7UB2 - chains K and Z of the 12 polymer chains in the assembly; structure by electron microscopy, 3.40 A resolution.

Chain K:
Molecule: RecT
Source organism: Listeria innocua Clip11262
UniProtKB: Q92FL9 (Q92FL9_LISIN); residue numbers follow UniProt; this construct covers 1-271
Sequence (274 residues; row label = number of the first residue in the row; numbers below 1 keep their minus sign (Gly-2 is residue -2)):
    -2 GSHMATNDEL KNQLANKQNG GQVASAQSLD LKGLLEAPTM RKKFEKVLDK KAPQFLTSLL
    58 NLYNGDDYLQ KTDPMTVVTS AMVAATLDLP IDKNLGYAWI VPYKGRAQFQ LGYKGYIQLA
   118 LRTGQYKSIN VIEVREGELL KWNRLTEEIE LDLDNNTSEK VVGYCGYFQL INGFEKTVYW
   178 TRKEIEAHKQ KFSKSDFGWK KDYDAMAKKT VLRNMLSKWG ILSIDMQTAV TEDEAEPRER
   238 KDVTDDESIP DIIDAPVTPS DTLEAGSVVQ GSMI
Unresolved in the structure: -2 to 33, 225-271
Construct notes: expression tag (-2 to 0)
Reported in the primary citation:
  - binding site for the 49-nt DNA strand: Trp96, Gln107, Tyr110, His185, Lys206, Arg210, Asn211, Lys215
  - binding site for the 49-nt DNA strand (chain Z): Val98, Tyr100, Lys101, Lys191, Phe194
  - mutagenesis - K157A, K180A: unchanged binding to DNA
  - mutagenesis - K111A/K215A, K206A/K215A, K206A/R210A, K206E, R210A/K215A, K215A/W216A: abolished binding to DNA
  - mutagenesis - L118A/F171A, I126H, W216R: abolished expression
  - mutagenesis - V98A, K191A/F194A: decreased binding to duplex intermediate
  - mutagenesis - V98W, Y100A, Y100E, K101A, K101E, Q107A, Q107H, K191A, K191E, F194A, F194E: unchanged binding to duplex intermediate
  - mutagenesis - V98A: unchanged binding to ssDNA
  - mutagenesis - K111A: decreased binding to DNA

Chain Z:
Molecule: 49-nt DNA strand
Sequence (49 nucleotides; row label = number of the first residue in the row):
    15 TTTTTTTTTT TTTTTTTTTT TTTTTTTTTT TTTTTTTTTT TTTTTTTTT

Chain K / chain Z interface:
Residue-residue contacts (11):
  Val98(K) with DT32(Z), base contact
  Pro99(K) with DT32(Z), base contact
  Tyr100(K) with DT32(Z), sugar contact; DT33(Z), base contact
  Lys101(K) with DT33(Z), phosphate contact; DT34(Z), phosphate contact
  Gln105(K) with DT33(Z), base contact
  Lys191(K) with DT32(Z), base contact
  Ser192(K) with DT31(Z), base contact
  Phe194(K) with DT29(Z), sugar contact; DT30(Z), sugar contact
Interface residues without a listed pair, chain K (10 interface residues in all): Lys90, Gly195
Interface residues without a listed pair, chain Z (7 interface residues in all): DT28

In short:
10 residues of chain K face 7 of chain Z across their interface. The paper reports a binding site for the
49-nt DNA strand at Trp96(K), Gln107(K) and Tyr110(K) among others; K111A/K215A, K206A/K215A and K206A/R210A
of chain K, among others, abolish binding to DNA; 25 substitutions were tested in all.
Chain K is RecT (Listeria innocua Clip11262) and chain Z is a 49-nt DNA strand; the structure, Structure of
RecT protein from Listeria innoccua phage A118 in complex with 83-mer annealed duplex, was determined by
electron microscopy, deposited together with 7UBB.
